3C89 - chains A and B; structure by X-ray diffraction, 1.58 A resolution.

[Chain A]
Name: Botulinum neurotoxin A light chain
From: Clostridium botulinum
Notes: EC 3.4.24.69
Reference sequence: P10845; residues 1-424 here = UniProt positions 1-424
Chain sequence (432 residues; row label = number of the first residue in the row):
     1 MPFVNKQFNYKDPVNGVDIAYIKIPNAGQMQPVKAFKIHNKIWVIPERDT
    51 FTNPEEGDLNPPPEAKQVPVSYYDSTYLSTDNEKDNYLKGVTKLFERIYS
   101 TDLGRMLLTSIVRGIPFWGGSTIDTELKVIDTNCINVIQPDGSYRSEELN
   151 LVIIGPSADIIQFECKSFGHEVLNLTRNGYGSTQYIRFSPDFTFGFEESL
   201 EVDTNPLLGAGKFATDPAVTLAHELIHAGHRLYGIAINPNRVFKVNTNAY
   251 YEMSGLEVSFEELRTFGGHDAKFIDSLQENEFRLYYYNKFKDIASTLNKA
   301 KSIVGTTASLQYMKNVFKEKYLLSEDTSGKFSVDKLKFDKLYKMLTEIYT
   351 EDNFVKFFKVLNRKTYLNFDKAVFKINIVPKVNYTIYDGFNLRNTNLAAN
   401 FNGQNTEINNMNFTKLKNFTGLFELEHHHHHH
Not modelled in the structure: 1, 424-432
Construct notes: expression tag (425-432)
Ion coordination: Zn2+: His223, His227, Glu262 (shared with Arg500(B) of chain B)

[Chain B]
Name: Inhibitor peptide RRGM
Chain sequence (5 residues; each row starts with the number of its first residue):
   500 RRGMX
Modified / non-standard residues: NH2 (amino group) at position 504
Ion coordination: Zn2+: Arg500 (shared with His223(A), His227(A), Glu262(A) of chain A)

[Interface between chain A and chain B]
Residue-residue contacts - 22 pairs, chain A then chain B:
  Phe163(A) - Arg500(B)
  Glu164(A) - Arg500(B)  salt bridge
  Phe194(A) - Arg501(B)
  Thr215(A) - Arg501(B)
  His223(A) - Arg500(B)  hydrogen bond (side chain-backbone)
  Glu224(A) - Arg500(B)  hydrogen bond (side chain-backbone)
  His227(A) - Arg500(B)  hydrogen bond (side chain-backbone)
  Tyr251(A) - Met503(B)
  Leu256(A) - Met503(B)  hydrophobic
  Glu262(A) - Arg500(B)  hydrogen bond (side chain-backbone)
  Arg363(A) - Arg501(B)  hydrogen bond (side chain-backbone)
  Tyr366(A) - Arg500(B)  hydrogen bond (side chain-backbone)
  Tyr366(A) - Arg501(B)  hydrogen bond (side chain-backbone)
  Tyr366(A) - Gly502(B)  hydrogen bond (side chain-backbone)
  Asn368(A) - Met503(B)
  Asn368(A) - NH2_504(B)  hydrogen bond (side chain-backbone)
  Phe369(A) - Met503(B)
  Phe369(A) - NH2_504(B)
  Asp370(A) - Arg501(B)  salt bridge
  Asp370(A) - Met503(B)  hydrogen bond (backbone-backbone)
  Asp370(A) - NH2_504(B)
  Phe423(A) - Met503(B)  hydrophobic
Interface residues without a listed pair, chain A (19 interface residues in all): Val70, Cys165, Thr220

[Overview]
Chain A and chain B form an interface of 19 and 5 residues respectively; the contacts include 10 hydrogen
bonds and 2 salt bridges. Polar pairs include Glu164(A)-Arg500(B), Asp370(A)-Arg501(B) and
His223(A)-Arg500(B). His223(A), His227(A), Glu262(A) and Arg500(B) coordinate Zn2+.
Chain A is Botulinum neurotoxin A light chain (Clostridium botulinum) and chain B is Inhibitor peptide RRGM;
the structure, Crystal structure of the catalytic domain of botulinum neurotoxin serotype A with inhibitory
peptide RRGM, was determined by X-ray diffraction (same publication as 3BWI, 3C88, 3C8A and 3C8B).
